PDB entry 4K3D | X-ray diffraction, 1.85 A resolution | chains H and L

Chain H:
Molecule: Bovine antibody with ultralong cdr H3, heavy chain
From: Bos taurus
Notes: antibody fragment or engineered binder
Chain sequence (280 residues; row label = number of the first residue in the row; a row labelled like 82A-82C holds insertion residues (82A, then the next letters in order)):
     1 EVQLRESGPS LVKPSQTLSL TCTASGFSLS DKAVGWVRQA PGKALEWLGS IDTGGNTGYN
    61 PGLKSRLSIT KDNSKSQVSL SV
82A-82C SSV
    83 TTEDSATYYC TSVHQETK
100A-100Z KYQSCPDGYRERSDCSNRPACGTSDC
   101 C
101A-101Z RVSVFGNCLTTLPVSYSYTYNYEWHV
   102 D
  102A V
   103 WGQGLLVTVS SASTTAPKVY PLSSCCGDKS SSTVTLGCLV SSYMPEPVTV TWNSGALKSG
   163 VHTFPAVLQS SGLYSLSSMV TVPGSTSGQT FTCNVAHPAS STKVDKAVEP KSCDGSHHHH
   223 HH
Disordered / not traced: 128-133, 214-224
Modified / non-standard residues: Glu1 (pyroglutamic acid; PCA)
Cystine bridges: Cys22-Cys92, Cys100E-Cys100Z, Cys100O-Cys101H, Cys100U-Cys101, Cys140-Cys195
Metal / ion sites: K+: Ser28, Ser30, Thr53
From the paper describing this entry:
  - contacts within the chain: Lys32-His96 (water-mediated contact), Ser50-Gln97 (hydrogen bond)

Chain L:
Molecule: Bovine antibody with ultralong cdr H3, light chain
From: Bos taurus
UniProtKB: Q3T101 (Q3T101_BOVIN); the construct lacks a stretch of the UniProt sequence and is renumbered around it, so the offset changes along the chain: 2-9 = UniProt 21-28; 11-27 = UniProt 29-45; 28-95 = UniProt 48-115; 96-106 = UniProt 118-128; 1 more segments
Chain sequence (216 residues; numbered 1 to 212 plus 5 insertion-coded residues; 1 number in that range is skipped by the numbering (no residue carries it; nothing is unmodelled there); the number before each row is that of its first residue; a row labelled like 27A-27B holds insertion residues (27A, then the next letters in order)):
     1 EAVLNQPSS
    11 VSGSLGQRVS ITCSGSS
27A-27B SN
    28 VGNGYVSWYQ LIPGSAPRTL IYGDTSRASG VPDRFSGSRS GNTATLTISS LQAEDEADYF
    88 CASAEDSS
95A-95B SN
    96 AVFGSGTTLT V
  106A L
   107 GQPKSPPSVT LFPPSTEELN GNKATLVCLI SDFYPGSVTV VWKADGSTIT RNVETTRASK
   167 QSNSKYAASS YLSLTSSDWK SKGSYSCEVT HEGSTVTKTV KPSECS
Disordered / not traced: 1
Modified / non-standard residues: Glu1 (pyroglutamic acid; PCA)
Cystine bridges: Cys23-Cys88, Cys134-Cys193

How chain H and chain L interact:
Contacting residue pairs (90; chain H residue first):
  Gln39(H) with Leu38(L); Phe87(L)
  Ala44(H) with Phe87(L), hydrophobic; Gly99(L)
  Leu45(H) with Leu38(L), hydrophobic; Phe87(L); Phe98(L)
  Glu46(H) with Phe98(L)
  Trp47(H) with Ser95A(L), hydrogen bond (side chain-backbone); Asn95B(L); Ala96(L); Phe98(L)
  Ser50(H) with Ser95A(L)
  Gly58(H) with Ser95A(L)
  Tyr59(H) with Ser95A(L); Asn95B(L)
  Asn60(H) with Asn95B(L)
  Pro61(H) with Asn95B(L)
  Tyr91(H) with Ala43(L), hydrophobic; Pro44(L)
  His96(H) with Tyr32(L)
  Gln97(H) with Ser95(L); Ser95A(L)
  Glu98(H) with Ser95(L)
  Thr99(H) with Ser95(L)
  Tyr101T(H) with Asn30(L), hydrogen bond (backbone-side chain)
  Asn101U(H) with Asn30(L)
  Tyr101V(H) with Asn30(L), hydrogen bond (backbone-side chain); Tyr32(L); Ala91(L), hydrophobic; Asp93(L), hydrogen bond (side chain-backbone); Ser94(L); Ser95(L)
  Glu101W(H) with Tyr32(L); Ser95(L)
  Trp101X(H) with Tyr32(L); Ser34(L); Tyr36(L); Ala89(L), hydrophobic; Ala91(L), hydrophobic; Ser95(L); Ala96(L); Phe98(L), hydrophobic
  His101Y(H) with Tyr32(L), hydrogen bond; Ser34(L); Tyr36(L); Tyr49(L)
  Val101Z(H) with Tyr36(L), hydrogen bond (backbone-side chain); Thr46(L), hydrogen bond (backbone-side chain)
  Trp103(H) with Tyr36(L), hydrophobic; Pro44(L); Thr46(L), hydrogen bond
  Gly104(H) with Ala43(L)
  Val121(H) with Glu123(L)
  Tyr122(H) with Ser121(L); Glu123(L); Glu124(L)
  Pro123(H) with Ser121(L)
  Leu124(H) with Phe118(L), hydrophobic
  Ser125(H) with Phe118(L); Pro119(L)
  Cys127(H) with Pro119(L), hydrophobic; Val206(L), hydrophobic; Cys211(L), disulfide
  Thr137(H) with Phe118(L)
  Leu141(H) with Tyr177(L), hydrophobic
  His164(H) with Ser137(L); Gln167(L), hydrogen bond; Ala173(L)
  Phe166(H) with Leu135(L), hydrophobic; Ile136(L); Ala173(L), hydrophobic; Ala174(L)
  Pro167(H) with Ser165(L); Ser175(L)
  Ala168(H) with Thr162(L)
  Val169(H) with Glu160(L); Thr162(L); Tyr177(L), hydrophobic
  Leu170(H) with Glu160(L)
  Gln171(H) with Glu160(L); Tyr177(L); Ser179(L), hydrogen bond
  Ser177(H) with Tyr177(L)
  Leu178(H) with Tyr177(L)
  Ser179(H) with Val133(L); Tyr177(L), hydrogen bond
  Met181(H) with Leu135(L), hydrophobic
  Lys208(H) with Glu123(L), salt bridge
  Lys213(H) with Ser212(L)
Also at the interface, not in a pair above, chain H (52 interface residues in all): Val37, Lys43, Gln105, Ser126, Leu138, Gly139, Ser172
Also at the interface, not in a pair above, chain L (48 interface residues in all): Ser42, Arg45, Ser100, Thr116, Pro120, Thr131, Thr161
Inter-chain disulfides: Cys127(H)-Cys211(L)

Summary:
Chain H and chain L form an interface of 52 and 48 residues respectively; the contacts include 1 disulfide
bond, 11 hydrogen bonds and 1 salt bridge. Polar contacts include Lys208(H)-Glu123(L), Trp47(H)-Ser95A(L) and
Tyr101V(H)-Asn30(L). Ser28(H), Ser30(H) and Thr53(H) form the K+ site. The paper reports contacts within the
chain involving Lys32(H), His96(H) and Ser50(H) among others.
Chain H is Bovine antibody with ultralong cdr H3, heavy chain and chain L is Bovine antibody with ultralong
cdr H3, light chain, both from Bos taurus; the structure, Crystal structure of bovine antibody BLV1H12 with
ultralong CDR H3, was determined by X-ray diffraction (same publication as 4K3E).
